PDB entry 8VGO | electron microscopy, 2.60 A resolution | chains G and I of the 6 polymer chains in the assembly

[Chain G (and I)]
Molecule: B-lymphocyte antigen CD20
From: Homo sapiens
Notes: chain I of this document is another copy of the same molecule, construct and numbering; everything in this record applies to it too
Reference sequence: P11836 (CD20_HUMAN); residue numbers follow UniProt; this construct covers 41-297
Amino-acid sequence (278 residues; numbered 38 to 315; the number before each row is that of its first residue):
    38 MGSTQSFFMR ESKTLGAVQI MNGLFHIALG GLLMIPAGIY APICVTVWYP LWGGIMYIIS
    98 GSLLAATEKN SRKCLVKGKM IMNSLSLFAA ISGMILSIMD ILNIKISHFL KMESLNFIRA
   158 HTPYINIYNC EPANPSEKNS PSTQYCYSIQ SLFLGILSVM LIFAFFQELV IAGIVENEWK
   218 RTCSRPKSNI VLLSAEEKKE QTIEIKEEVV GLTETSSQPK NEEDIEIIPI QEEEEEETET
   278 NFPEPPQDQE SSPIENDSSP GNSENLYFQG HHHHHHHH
Unresolved in the structure: 38-45, 104-112, 220-315
Differences from the reference sequence: initiating methionine (38); expression tag (39-40, 298-315)
Cystine bridges: C167-C183
Swiss-Prot annotation at these positions:
  - region: A74 to I80 (Epitope 1), F146 to P160 (Epitope 2), E168 to K175 (Epitope 3 (recognized by antibodies, including Rituximab))
  - modified residue: S225 (Phosphoserine), T239 (Phosphothreonine)
  - lipidation (S-palmitoyl cysteine): C111, C220
  - mutagenesis: T159 (T159K: Abrogates recognition by some antibodies; when associated with D-163 and D-166. Slight decrease of rituximab binding; when associated with D-163 and D-166), N163 (N163D: Decreased binding of some antibodies. No effect on rituximab binding), N166 (N166D: Decreased binding of some antibodies. No effect on rituximab binding), A170 (A170S: Abrogates recognition by therapeutic antibodies, including rituximab; when associated with S-172), P172 (P172S: Marked reduction in rituximab binding. Abrogates recognition by antibodies, including rituximab; when associated with S-170)

[Interface between chain G and chain I]
Contacting residue pairs - 66 pairs, chain G then chain I:
  E48(G) - K50(I)  salt bridge
  K50(G) - E48(I)  salt bridge
  K50(G) - T51(I)
  T51(G) - K50(I)
  T51(G) - A54(I)
  A54(G) - T51(I)
  M58(G) - V55(I)
  M58(G) - M58(I)  hydrophobic
  M58(G) - N59(I)
  M58(G) - F62(I)
  N59(G) - M58(I)
  F62(G) - F62(I)  hydrophobic
  F62(G) - L66(I)  hydrophobic
  F62(G) - F200(I)  hydrophobic
  A65(G) - V196(I)  hydrophobic
  A65(G) - F200(I)  hydrophobic
  L69(G) - L69(I)  hydrophobic
  L69(G) - L189(I)
  L69(G) - G192(I)
  L69(G) - I193(I)  hydrophobic
  I72(G) - S188(I)
  I72(G) - L189(I)  hydrophobic
  I72(G) - G192(I)
  P73(G) - S185(I)
  T159(G) - Q181(I)
  T159(G) - S185(I)
  P160(G) - Q181(I)
  Y161(G) - N176(I)
  Y161(G) - P178(I)
  Y161(G) - Q181(I)
  I162(G) - P178(I)
  I162(G) - Q181(I)
  I162(G) - Y182(I)  hydrophobic
  N163(G) - Y182(I)  hydrogen bond (backbone-side chain)
  N176(G) - Y161(I)
  P178(G) - Y161(I)
  P178(G) - I162(I)
  S179(G) - S179(I)  hydrogen bond
  S179(G) - Y182(I)
  Q181(G) - T159(I)
  Q181(G) - P160(I)
  Q181(G) - Y161(I)
  Q181(G) - I162(I)
  Y182(G) - I162(I)  hydrophobic
  Y182(G) - N163(I)  hydrogen bond (side chain-backbone)
  Y182(G) - S179(I)
  Y182(G) - Y182(I)  hydrophobic
  Y182(G) - C183(I)  hydrogen bond
  Y182(G) - I186(I)  hydrophobic
  C183(G) - Y182(I)  hydrogen bond
  S185(G) - P73(I)
  S185(G) - T159(I)
  S185(G) - I186(I)
  I186(G) - Y182(I)  hydrophobic
  I186(G) - S185(I)
  I186(G) - I186(I)  hydrophobic
  S188(G) - I72(I)
  L189(G) - L69(I)
  L189(G) - I72(I)  hydrophobic
  L189(G) - L189(I)  hydrophobic
  G192(G) - L69(I)
  G192(G) - I72(I)
  I193(G) - L69(I)  hydrophobic
  V196(G) - A65(I)  hydrophobic
  F200(G) - F62(I)  hydrophobic
  F200(G) - A65(I)  hydrophobic
Other interface residues (no listed pair), chain G (35 interface residues in all): V55, L61, A74, F190, F203
Other interface residues (no listed pair), chain I (36 interface residues in all): L61, A74, F190, F203

[Summary]
Chain G and chain I form an interface of 35 and 36 residues respectively; the contacts include 5 hydrogen
bonds and 2 salt bridges. Among the polar pairs are E48(G)-K50(I), N163(G)-Y182(I) and S179(G)-S179(I).
UniProt lists 5 mutagenesis sites on chain G.
Both chains are B-lymphocyte antigen CD20 (Homo sapiens). Entry 8VGO (CryoEM structure of CD20 in complex with
engineered conformationally rigid Rituximab.4DS Fab) was determined by electron microscopy together with 8VEG,
8VGE, 8VGF, 8VGG, 8VGL, 8VGM and 3 further entries from the same study.
